Entry 3C9X (X-ray diffraction, 1.70 A resolution); this record covers chain A.

# Chain A
Molecule: Trichoderma reesei Aspartic protease
Organism: Trichoderma reesei
Notes: EC 3.4.23.18
UniProt: Q2WBH2 (Q2WBH2_TRIRE); the construct lacks a stretch of the UniProt sequence and is renumbered around it, so the offset changes along the chain: -2 to 63 = UniProt 79-144; 64-80 = UniProt 146-162; 81-134 = UniProt 164-217; 135-159 = UniProt 219-243; 7 more segments
Chain sequence (329 residues; each row starts with the number of its first residue; note: 9 numbers in that range are skipped by the numbering (no residue carries them; nothing is unmodelled there); a row labelled like 282A-282B holds insertion residues (282A, then the next letters in order); numbers below 1 keep their minus sign (PCA-2 is residue -2)):
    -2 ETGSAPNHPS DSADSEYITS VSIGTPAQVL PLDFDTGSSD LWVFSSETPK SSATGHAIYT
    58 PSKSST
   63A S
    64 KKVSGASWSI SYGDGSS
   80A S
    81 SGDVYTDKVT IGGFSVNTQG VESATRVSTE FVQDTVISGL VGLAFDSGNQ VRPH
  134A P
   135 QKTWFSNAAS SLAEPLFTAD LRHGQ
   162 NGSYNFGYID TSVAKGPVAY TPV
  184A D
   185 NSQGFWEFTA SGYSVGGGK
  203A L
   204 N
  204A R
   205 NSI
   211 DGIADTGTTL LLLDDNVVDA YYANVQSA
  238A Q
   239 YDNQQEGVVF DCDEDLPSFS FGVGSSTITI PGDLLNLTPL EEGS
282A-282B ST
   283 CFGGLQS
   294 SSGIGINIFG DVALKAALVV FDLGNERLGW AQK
Modified residues: Glu-2 (pyroglutamic acid; PCA)
Disulfides: Cys250-Cys283
From the paper describing this entry:
  - catalytic residues: Asp32, Asp215
  - contacts within the chain: Thr33-Ala214 (hydrogen bond), Thr33-Trp190 (water-mediated contact), Pro46-Ser48 (backbone contact), Pro46-Ser49 (backbone contact), Pro46-Ala50 (backbone contact), His53-Phe111 (hydrogen bond), His53-Val112 (hydrogen bond), His53-Asp114 (hydrogen bond), His53-Ile117 (hydrogen bond), Trp39-Tyr75 (hydrogen bond), Thr33-Thr216 (hydrogen bond), Phe31-Thr216 (hydrogen bond), Thr216-Asp304
  - catalytic residues: Thr216, Asp304 (proposed by the authors, not directly observed)

# Overview
The paper reports catalytic residues Asp32, Asp215 and Thr216 among others; contacts within the chain
involving Thr33, Ala214 and Trp190 among others.
Chain A is Trichoderma reesei Aspartic protease (Trichoderma reesei); the structure, Crystal structure of
Trichoderma reesei aspartic proteinase, was determined by X-ray diffraction, deposited together with 3EMY.
